PDB entry 4H9R | X-ray diffraction, 2.20 A resolution | chains A and B of the 3 polymer chains in the assembly

Chain A:
Molecule: Histone H3.3
From: Homo sapiens
UniProtKB: P84243 (H33_HUMAN); residues 1-135 here correspond to UniProt positions 2-136 (UniProt number = residue number + 1)
Sequence (135 residues; row label = number of the first residue in the row):
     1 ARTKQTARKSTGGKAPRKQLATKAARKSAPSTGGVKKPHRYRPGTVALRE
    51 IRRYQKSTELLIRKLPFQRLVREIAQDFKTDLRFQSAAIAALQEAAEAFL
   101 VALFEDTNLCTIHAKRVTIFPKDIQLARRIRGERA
Disordered / not traced: 1-36, 135
Sequence notes: engineered mutation A90 (Gly91 in P84243), A96 (Ser97 in P84243), F99 (Tyr100 in P84243), A102 (Gly103 in P84243), T111 (Ala112 in P84243), F120 (Met121 in P84243)
UniProt features mapped onto this chain:
  - site: S31 (Interaction with ZMYND11)
  - modified residue: R2 (Asymmetric dimethylarginine), T3 (Phosphothreonine), K4 (Allysine), Q5 (5-glutamyl dopamine), T6 (Phosphothreonine), R8 (Citrulline), K9 (N6,N6,N6-trimethyllysine), S10 (ADP-ribosylserine), T11 (Phosphothreonine), K14 (N6-(2-hydroxyisobutyryl)lysine), R17 (Asymmetric dimethylarginine), K18 (N6-(2-hydroxyisobutyryl)lysine), K23 (N6-(2-hydroxyisobutyryl)lysine), R26 (Citrulline), K27 (N6,N6,N6-trimethyllysine), S28 (ADP-ribosylserine), S31 (Phosphoserine), K36 (N6,N6,N6-trimethyllysine), K37 (N6-methyllysine), Y41 (Phosphotyrosine) and 9 more in UniProt
  - lipidation: K18 (N6-decanoyllysine)

Chain B:
Molecule: Histone H4
From: Homo sapiens
UniProtKB: P62805 (H4_HUMAN); residues 1-102 here correspond to UniProt positions 2-103 (UniProt number = residue number + 1)
Sequence (102 residues; row label = number of the first residue in the row):
     1 SGRGKGGKGLGKGGAKRHRKVLRDNIQGITKPAIRRLARRGGVKRISGLI
    51 YEETRGVLKVFLENVIRDAVTYTEHAKRKTVTAMDVVYALKRQGRTLYGF
   101 GG
Disordered / not traced: 1-19
UniProt features mapped onto this chain:
  - DNA-binding region: K16 to K20
  - modified residue: S1 (N-acetylserine), R3 (Asymmetric dimethylarginine), K5 (N6-(2-hydroxyisobutyryl)lysine), K8 (N6-(2-hydroxyisobutyryl)lysine), K12 (N6-(2-hydroxyisobutyryl)lysine), K16 (N6-(2-hydroxyisobutyryl)lysine), K20 (N6,N6,N6-trimethyllysine), K31 (N6-(2-hydroxyisobutyryl)lysine), K44 (N6-(2-hydroxyisobutyryl)lysine), S47 (Phosphoserine), Y51 (Phosphotyrosine), K59 (N6-(2-hydroxyisobutyryl)lysine), K77 (N6-(2-hydroxyisobutyryl)lysine), K79 (N6-(2-hydroxyisobutyryl)lysine), T80 (Phosphothreonine), Y88 (Phosphotyrosine), K91 (N6-(2-hydroxyisobutyryl)lysine)
  - cross-link (Glycyl lysine isopeptide (Lys-Gly)): K12 (interchain with G-Cter in SUMO2), K20 (interchain with G-Cter in SUMO2), K31 (interchain with G-Cter in SUMO2), K59 (interchain with G-Cter in SUMO2), K79 (interchain with G-Cter in SUMO2), K91 (interchain with G-Cter in SUMO2)

Chain A / chain B interface:
Residue-residue contacts - 84 pairs, chain A then chain B:
  E59(A) with R40(B), hydrogen bond (backbone-side chain)
  L61(A) with A33(B); R36(B); L37(B); R40(B)
  I62(A) with I29(B), hydrophobic; L37(B), hydrophobic; L58(B), hydrophobic
  F67(A) with L62(B), hydrophobic
  L70(A) with L58(B), hydrophobic; L62(B), hydrophobic
  E73(A) with K59(B), salt bridge
  I74(A) with K59(B); L62(B), hydrophobic; E63(B); I66(B), hydrophobic
  F78(A) with R67(B)
  K79(A) with E74(B), salt bridge
  D81(A) with K79(B)
  L82(A) with V70(B), hydrophobic; K79(B); V81(B), hydrophobic
  R83(A) with K79(B), hydrogen bond (backbone-backbone); T80(B), hydrogen bond; V81(B), hydrogen bond (backbone-backbone)
  F84(A) with V81(B)
  Q85(A) with T80(B); V81(B), hydrogen bond (backbone-backbone); T82(B); A83(B), hydrogen bond (side chain-backbone)
  A88(A) with V81(B); T82(B); A83(B); V86(B), hydrophobic
  A91(A) with V86(B), hydrophobic
  L92(A) with V65(B), hydrophobic; V86(B), hydrophobic
  A95(A) with L90(B), hydrophobic; T96(B)
  A96(A) with L58(B), hydrophobic; F61(B), hydrophobic; L62(B), hydrophobic
  E97(A) with L37(B)
  F99(A) with V57(B), hydrophobic; F61(B), hydrophobic; T96(B)
  L100(A) with L37(B), hydrophobic; T54(B); V57(B), hydrophobic
  V101(A) with L37(B), hydrophobic; R40(B); G41(B)
  A102(A) with R95(B)
  L103(A) with V57(B), hydrophobic; R95(B)
  F104(A) with A38(B), hydrophobic; G41(B); V43(B); I50(B), hydrophobic; T54(B)
  E105(A) with G41(B)
  D106(A) with R95(B), salt bridge
  N108(A) with G41(B), hydrogen bond (side chain-backbone); G42(B); V43(B)
  R116(A) with K44(B); R45(B)
  V117(A) with R45(B)
  T118(A) with R45(B); I46(B); S47(B)
  I119(A) with V43(B), hydrophobic; R45(B), hydrogen bond (backbone-backbone); I46(B); S47(B), hydrogen bond (backbone-backbone); I50(B)
  F120(A) with S47(B); I50(B)
  P121(A) with L49(B), hydrophobic; I50(B); E53(B)
  G132(A) with R95(B)
  E133(A) with G94(B); R95(B), hydrogen bond (side chain-backbone)
Also at the interface, not in a pair above, chain A (43 interface residues in all): P66, V71, A87, A98, I124, R131
Also at the interface, not in a pair above, chain B (40 interface residues in all): G28, Q93

In short:
Chain A and chain B form an interface of 43 and 40 residues respectively, with 10 hydrogen bonds and 3 salt
bridges. Among the polar pairs are E73(A)-K59(B), K79(A)-E74(B) and D106(A)-R95(B). From UniProt: a
DNA-binding region on chain B.
Chain A is Histone H3.3 and chain B is Histone H4, both from Homo sapiens; the structure, Complex structure 5
of DAXX(E225A)/H3.3(sub5,G90A)/H4, was determined by X-ray diffraction.
